Entry 7AO5 (X-ray diffraction, 2.06 A resolution); this record covers chains A and B.

== Chain A (and B) ==
Molecule: Cyclooctat-9-en-7-ol synthase
Organism: Streptomyces melanosporofaciens
Notes: EC 4.2.3.146; chain B of this document is another copy of the same molecule, construct and numbering; everything in this record applies to it too
Reference sequence: C9K1X5 (COTB2_STRMJ); residues 1-307 here = UniProt positions 1-307
Sequence (318 residues; each row starts with the number of its first residue):
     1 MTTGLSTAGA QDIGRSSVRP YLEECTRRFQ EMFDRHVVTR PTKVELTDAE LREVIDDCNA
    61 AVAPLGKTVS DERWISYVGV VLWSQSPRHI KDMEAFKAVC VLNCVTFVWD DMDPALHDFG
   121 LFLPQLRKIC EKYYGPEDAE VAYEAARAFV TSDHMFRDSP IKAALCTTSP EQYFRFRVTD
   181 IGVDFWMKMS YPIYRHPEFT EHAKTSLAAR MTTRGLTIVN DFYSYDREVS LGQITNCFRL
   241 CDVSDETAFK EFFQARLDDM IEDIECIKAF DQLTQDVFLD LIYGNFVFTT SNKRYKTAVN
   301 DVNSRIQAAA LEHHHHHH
Not modelled in the structure: 1-13, 293-318 (chain B: 1-13, 292-318)
Sequence notes: engineered mutation Phe288 (Trp in C9K1X5); expression tag (308-318)
Swiss-Prot annotation at these positions:
  - motif: Asp110 to Asp113 (DDXXD motif), Asn220 to Glu228 (NSE/DTE motif)
  - binding site (Mg(2+)): Asp110, Asn220, Ser224, Glu228
  - mutagenesis: Phe107 (F107A/G: Produces R-cembrene-A), Asp110 (D110E: No change in product (cyclooctat-9-en-7-ol)), Asp111 (D111E: Abolishes activity, no product), Asp113 (D113E: No change in product (cyclooctat-9-en-7-ol)), Phe149 (F149G/H/L/V: Produces cyclooctat-9-en-7-ol; F149Y: Abolishes activity, no product)

== Interface between chain A and chain B ==
Residue-residue contacts (60):
  Glu144(A) - Lys204(B)
  Arg147(A) - Glu201(B)  salt bridge
  Arg147(A) - Lys204(B)
  Thr151(A) - Glu201(B)
  Met155(A) - Glu201(B)
  Met155(A) - His202(B)
  Phe156(A) - His202(B)
  Phe156(A) - Leu207(B)  hydrophobic
  Pro160(A) - Ala269(B)
  Ile161(A) - His202(B)
  Ile161(A) - Ala269(B)
  Ile161(A) - Phe270(B)  hydrophobic
  Ala164(A) - Ala269(B)  hydrophobic
  Leu165(A) - Met211(B)  hydrophobic
  Thr168(A) - Glu262(B)
  Thr168(A) - Cys266(B)
  Ser169(A) - Glu262(B)  hydrogen bond
  Glu171(A) - Glu171(B)
  Glu171(A) - Arg214(B)  salt bridge
  Gln172(A) - Met211(B)
  Gln172(A) - Arg214(B)
  Gln172(A) - Glu262(B)  hydrogen bond
  Gln172(A) - Asp263(B)  hydrogen bond
  Gln172(A) - Cys266(B)
  Arg175(A) - Arg210(B)  hydrogen bond (backbone-side chain)
  Arg175(A) - Met211(B)
  Arg175(A) - Arg214(B)
  Arg175(A) - Asp263(B)  salt bridge
  Val178(A) - Arg210(B)
  Thr179(A) - Thr205(B)  hydrogen bond (side chain-backbone)
  Thr179(A) - Arg210(B)  hydrogen bond
  Glu201(A) - Arg147(B)  salt bridge
  Glu201(A) - Thr151(B)
  Glu201(A) - Met155(B)
  His202(A) - Met155(B)
  His202(A) - Phe156(B)
  Lys204(A) - Glu144(B)
  Lys204(A) - Arg147(B)
  Thr205(A) - Thr179(B)  hydrogen bond (backbone-side chain)
  Leu207(A) - Phe156(B)  hydrophobic
  Arg210(A) - Arg175(B)  hydrogen bond (side chain-backbone)
  Arg210(A) - Val178(B)
  Arg210(A) - Thr179(B)  hydrogen bond
  Met211(A) - Leu165(B)  hydrophobic
  Met211(A) - Gln172(B)
  Met211(A) - Arg175(B)
  Arg214(A) - Glu171(B)  salt bridge
  Arg214(A) - Gln172(B)
  Arg214(A) - Arg175(B)
  Glu262(A) - Thr168(B)
  Glu262(A) - Ser169(B)  hydrogen bond
  Glu262(A) - Gln172(B)  hydrogen bond
  Asp263(A) - Gln172(B)  hydrogen bond
  Asp263(A) - Arg175(B)  salt bridge
  Cys266(A) - Thr168(B)
  Cys266(A) - Gln172(B)
  Ala269(A) - Pro160(B)
  Ala269(A) - Ile161(B)
  Ala269(A) - Ala164(B)  hydrophobic
  Phe270(A) - Ile161(B)  hydrophobic
Also at the interface, not in a pair above, chain A (33 interface residues in all): Ala148, Ser152, Glu198, Asp259
Also at the interface, not in a pair above, chain B (34 interface residues in all): Ala148, Ser152, Phe176, Glu198, Asp259

== In short ==
The interface between chain A and chain B involves 33 residues on one side and 34 on the other, with 12
hydrogen bonds and 6 salt bridges. Polar contacts include Arg147(A)-Glu201(B), Glu171(A)-Arg214(B) and
Arg175(A)-Asp263(B).
Both chains are Cyclooctat-9-en-7-ol synthase (Streptomyces melanosporofaciens). Entry 7AO5 (Crystal structure
of CotB2 variant W288F) was determined by X-ray diffraction together with 7AO0, 7AO1, 7AO2, 7AO3 and 7AO4 from
the same study.
